Entry 5GIO (X-ray diffraction, 3.60 A resolution); this record covers chains F and J of the 10 polymer chains in the assembly.

# Chain F
Name: Fibrillarin-like rRNA/tRNA 2'-O-methyltransferase
From: Sulfolobus solfataricus
Notes: EC 2.1.1.-
UniProt: A0A0E3JUC9 (A0A0E3JUC9_SULSF); numbering as in UniProt (aligned over 3-232)
Amino-acid sequence (232 residues; row label = number of the first residue in the row):
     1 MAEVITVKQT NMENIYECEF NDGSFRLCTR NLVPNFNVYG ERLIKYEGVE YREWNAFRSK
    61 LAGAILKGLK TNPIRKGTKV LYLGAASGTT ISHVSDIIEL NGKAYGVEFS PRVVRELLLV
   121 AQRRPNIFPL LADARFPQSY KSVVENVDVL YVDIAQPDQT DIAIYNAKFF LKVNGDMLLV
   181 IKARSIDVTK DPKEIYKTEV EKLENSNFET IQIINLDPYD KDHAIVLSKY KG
Not modelled in the structure: 1-4, 232
Construct notes: initiating methionine (1); expression tag (2)
Small-molecule neighbours: S-adenosylhomocysteine (SAH): Arg58, Lys60, Tyr82, Gly84, Ala85, Ala86, Thr89, Thr90, Val107, Glu108, Phe109, Ser110, Ala132, Asp133, Ala134, Arg135, Asp153, Ile154, Ala155, Gln156, Lys182

# Chain J
Molecule: substrate
Sequence (13 nucleotides; numbered -2 to 10; the number before each row is that of its first residue; numbers below 1 keep their minus sign (A-2 is residue -2)):
    -2 AGACCAUGAG UGU
Not modelled in the structure: -2 to 0

# Interface between chain F and chain J
Contacting residue pairs (26):
  Tyr39(F) - G7(J)  phosphate contact
  Phe57(F) - G5(J)  phosphate contact
  Arg58(F) - G5(J)  phosphate contact
  Arg58(F) - A6(J)  salt bridge to the phosphate
  Arg58(F) - G7(J)  salt bridge to the phosphate
  Lys60(F) - U4(J)  hydrogen bond to the sugar
  Lys60(F) - G5(J)  phosphate contact
  Ala86(F) - G5(J)  sugar contact
  Ser87(F) - G5(J)  sugar contact
  Ser87(F) - A6(J)  hydrogen bond to the sugar
  Thr89(F) - G5(J)  hydrogen bond to the phosphate
  Thr89(F) - A6(J)  hydrogen bond to the phosphate
  Glu116(F) - A6(J)  sugar contact
  Lys182(F) - U4(J)  hydrogen bond to the sugar
  Arg184(F) - C2(J)  sugar contact
  Arg184(F) - A3(J)  sugar contact
  Ser185(F) - A3(J)  base contact
  Val188(F) - C2(J)  base contact
  Asp220(F) - U4(J)  phosphate contact
  Asp220(F) - G5(J)  phosphate contact
  Lys221(F) - A3(J)  phosphate contact
  Lys221(F) - U4(J)  hydrogen bond to the phosphate
  Asp222(F) - C2(J)  sugar contact
  Asp222(F) - A3(J)  sugar contact
  His223(F) - A3(J)  hydrogen bond to the sugar
  His223(F) - U4(J)  sugar contact
Also at the interface, not in a pair above, chain F (19 interface residues in all): Val38, Ser59, Tyr219

# Summary
Chain F and chain J form an interface of 19 and 6 residues respectively, with 7 hydrogen bonds and 2 salt
bridges. Among the polar pairs are Lys60(F)-U4(J), Ser87(F)-A6(J) and Lys182(F)-U4(J). Chain F binds
S-adenosylhomocysteine.
Here chain F is Fibrillarin-like rRNA/tRNA 2'-O-methyltransferase (Sulfolobus solfataricus) and chain J is
substrate. Entry 5GIO (Crystal structure of box C/D RNP with 12 nt guide regions and 13 nt substrates) was
determined by X-ray diffraction, deposited together with 5GIN and 5GIP.
